3EH3 - chains B and C of the 3 polymer chains in the assembly; structure by X-ray diffraction, 3.10 A resolution.

Chain B:
Name: Cytochrome c oxidase subunit 2
From: Thermus thermophilus
Notes: EC 1.9.3.1
Reference sequence: Q5SJ80 (COX2_THET8); numbering as in UniProt (aligned over 3-168)
Sequence (166 residues; each row starts with the number of its first residue):
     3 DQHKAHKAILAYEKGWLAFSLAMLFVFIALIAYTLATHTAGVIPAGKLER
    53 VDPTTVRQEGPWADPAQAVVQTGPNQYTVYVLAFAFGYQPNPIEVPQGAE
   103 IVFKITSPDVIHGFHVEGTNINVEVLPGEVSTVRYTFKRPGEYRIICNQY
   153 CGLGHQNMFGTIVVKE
Differences from the reference sequence: engineered mutation Gln4 (Glu in Q5SJ80)
Swiss-Prot annotation at these positions:
  - binding site (Cu cation): His114, Cys149, Cys153, His157
Metal / ion sites: dinuclear copper ion: His114, His157

Chain C:
Name: Cytochrome c oxidase polypeptide 2A
From: Thermus thermophilus
Notes: EC 1.9.3.1
Reference sequence: P82543 (COXA_THET8); numbering as in UniProt (aligned over 2-34)
Sequence (33 residues; numbered 2 to 34; the number before each row is that of its first residue):
     2 EEKPKGALAVILVLTLTILVFWLGVYAVFFARG
Small-molecule neighbours: heme-as (HAS): Val11, Leu15, Ile19

How chain B and chain C interact:
Residue-residue contacts - 26 pairs, chain B then chain C:
  Ala7(B) - Glu2(C)
  Ala10(B) - Glu3(C)
  Tyr14(B) - Lys4(C)
  Tyr14(B) - Pro5(C)
  Tyr14(B) - Leu9(C)  hydrophobic
  Trp18(B) - Ile12(C)  hydrophobic
  Trp18(B) - Thr16(C)
  Phe21(B) - Thr16(C)
  Phe29(B) - Ile19(C)
  Phe29(B) - Trp23(C)
  Leu32(B) - Trp23(C)  hydrophobic
  Leu32(B) - Tyr27(C)  hydrogen bond (backbone-side chain)
  Tyr35(B) - Tyr27(C)
  Thr36(B) - Tyr27(C)
  Thr36(B) - Phe30(C)
  Thr39(B) - Phe31(C)
  Thr41(B) - Phe30(C)
  Thr41(B) - Phe31(C)
  Gly120(B) - Arg33(C)
  Thr121(B) - Arg33(C)
  Asn122(B) - Phe30(C)
  Asn122(B) - Arg33(C)  hydrogen bond (backbone-backbone)
  Tyr137(B) - Arg33(C)  hydrogen bond (side chain-backbone)
  Tyr137(B) - Gly34(C)  hydrogen bond (side chain-backbone)
  Thr138(B) - Gly34(C)
  Lys140(B) - Gly34(C)
Also at the interface, not in a pair above, chain B (22 interface residues in all): Asp3, Lys6, Ile11, Met25, Ile33
Also at the interface, not in a pair above, chain C (17 interface residues in all): Leu15, Leu20, Val29

Overview:
Chain B and chain C form an interface of 22 and 17 residues respectively; the contacts include 4 hydrogen
bonds. Polar contacts include Leu32(B)-Tyr27(C), Tyr137(B)-Arg33(C) and Tyr137(B)-Gly34(C). Ligands of chain
C: heme-as. Curated annotation (UniProt) lists 4 Cu cation-binding residues on chain B.
Here chain B is Cytochrome c oxidase subunit 2 and chain C is Cytochrome c oxidase polypeptide 2A, both from
Thermus thermophilus. Entry 3EH3 (Structure of the reduced form of cytochrome ba3 oxidase from Thermus
thermophilus) was determined by X-ray diffraction (same publication as 3EH4 and 3EH5).
